9CEG - chains T and Y of the 28 polymer chains in the assembly; structure by electron microscopy, 2.86 A resolution.

== Chain T (and Y) ==
Name: Proteasome subunit beta
Organism: Mycobacterium tuberculosis
Notes: EC 3.4.25.1; chain Y of this document is another copy of the same molecule, construct and numbering; everything in this record applies to it too
UniProt: P9WHT9 (PSB_MYCTU); residues 1-234 here correspond to UniProt positions 58-291 (UniProt number = residue number + 57)
Amino-acid sequence (234 residues; row label = number of the first residue in the row):
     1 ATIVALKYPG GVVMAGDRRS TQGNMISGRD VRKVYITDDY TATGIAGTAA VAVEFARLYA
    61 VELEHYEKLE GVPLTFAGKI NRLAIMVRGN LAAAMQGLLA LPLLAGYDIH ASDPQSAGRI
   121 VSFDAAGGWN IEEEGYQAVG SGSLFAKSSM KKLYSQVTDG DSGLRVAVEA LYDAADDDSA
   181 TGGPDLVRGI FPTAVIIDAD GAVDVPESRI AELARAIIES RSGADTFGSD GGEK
Disordered / not traced: 223-234
Construct notes: engineered mutation Ala1 (Thr58 in P9WHT9)
From the paper describing this entry:
  - catalytic residues: Asp17, Lys33 (citing earlier work)
  - mutagenesis - V53Q: increased catalytic activity
  - mutagenesis - Y35F: decreased catalytic activity
  - mutagenesis - A92G/A93G/A94G, A100S: abolished catalytic activity
  - mutagenesis - T1A: decreased catalytic activity (citing earlier work)

== How chain T and chain Y interact ==
Pairs across the interface (19; chain T residue first):
  Asn24(T) with Asp178(Y); Ser179(Y), hydrogen bond (backbone-side chain)
  Ile26(T) with Asp176(Y); Ser179(Y)
  Arg29(T) with Asp176(Y), salt bridge; Asp177(Y), salt bridge
  Asp176(T) with Ile26(Y); Arg29(Y), salt bridge; Arg188(Y), salt bridge
  Asp177(T) with Met25(Y); Arg29(Y), salt bridge
  Asp178(T) with Asn24(Y)
  Ser179(T) with Asn24(Y), hydrogen bond (side chain-backbone); Ile26(Y)
  Val187(T) with Arg221(Y); Ser222(Y)
  Arg188(T) with Asp176(Y), salt bridge
  Arg221(T) with Val187(Y)
  Ser222(T) with Val187(Y)
Also at the interface, not in a pair above, chain T (16 interface residues in all): Met25, Ser141, Phe145, Tyr172, Ala180
Also at the interface, not in a pair above, chain Y (16 interface residues in all): Ser141, Phe145, Tyr172, Ala180

== Summary ==
The chain T/chain Y interface involves 16 residues from each chain; the contacts include 2 hydrogen bonds and
6 salt bridges. Among the polar pairs are Arg29(T)-Asp176(Y), Arg29(T)-Asp177(Y) and Asp176(T)-Arg188(Y). The
paper reports catalytic residues Asp17(T) and Lys33(T); Y35F and T1A of chain T reduce catalytic activity; 5
substitutions were tested in all.
Chain T and chain Y are both Proteasome subunit beta (Mycobacterium tuberculosis); the structure, 20S
Proteasome core particle beta-T1A mutant resting state (Frame 20), was determined by electron microscopy (same
publication as 9CE5, 9CE7, 9CE8, 9CEB and 9CEE).
